PDB entry 5D80 | X-ray diffraction, 6.20 A resolution (low resolution: residue-level contacts below are approximate; hydrogen-bond / salt-bridge calls are withheld) | chains K and L of the 15 polymer chains in the assembly

[Chain K]
Name: V-type proton ATPase subunit E
Organism: Saccharomyces cerevisiae
Notes: EC 3.6.3.14
UniProtKB: P22203 (VATE_YEAST); residues 1-233 here = UniProt positions 1-233
Amino-acid sequence (233 residues; row label = number of the first residue in the row):
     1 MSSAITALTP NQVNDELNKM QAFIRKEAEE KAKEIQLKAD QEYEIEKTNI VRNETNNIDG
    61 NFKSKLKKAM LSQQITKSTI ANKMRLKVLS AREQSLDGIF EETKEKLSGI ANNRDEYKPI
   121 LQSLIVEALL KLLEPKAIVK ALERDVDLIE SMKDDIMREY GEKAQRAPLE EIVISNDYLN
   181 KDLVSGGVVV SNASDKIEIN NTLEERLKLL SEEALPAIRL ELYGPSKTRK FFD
Not modelled in the structure: 1-21, 225-233

[Chain L]
Name: V-type proton ATPase subunit G
Organism: Saccharomyces cerevisiae
Notes: EC 3.6.3.14
UniProtKB: P48836 (VATG_YEAST); numbering as in UniProt (aligned over 2-114)
Amino-acid sequence (122 residues; row label = number of the first residue in the row; numbers below 1 keep their minus sign (Met-7 is residue -7)):
    -7 MDYKDDDDKS QKNGIATLLQ AEKEAHEIVS KARKYRQDKL KQAKTDAAKE IDSYKIQKDK
    53 ELKEFEQKNA GGVGELEKKA EAGVQGELAE IKKIAEKKKD DVVKILIETV IKPSAEVHIN
   113 AL
Not modelled in the structure: -7 to 18, 107-114
Differences from the reference sequence: initiating methionine (-7); expression tag (-6 to 1)

[How chain K and chain L interact]
Contacting residue pairs (5):
  Tyr43(K) - Ala35(L)
  Lys47(K) - Ala35(L)
  Lys47(K) - Ala39(L)
  Gln73(K) - Asn61(L)
  Glu127(K) - Ser106(L)
Other interface residues (no listed pair), chain K (12 interface residues in all): Ala39, Val51, Phe62, Ile99, Thr103, Lys106, Leu124, Leu222
Other interface residues (no listed pair), chain L (11 interface residues in all): Arg28, Lys31, Lys50, Lys90, Val94, Leu98, Pro105

[In short]
Chain K and chain L form an interface of 12 and 11 residues respectively.
Chain K is V-type proton ATPase subunit E and chain L is V-type proton ATPase subunit G, both from
Saccharomyces cerevisiae; the structure, Crystal Structure of Yeast V1-ATPase in the Autoinhibited Form, was
determined by X-ray diffraction, deposited together with 5BW9.
